PDB entry 4A3E | X-ray diffraction, 3.40 A resolution | chains B and P of the 15 polymer chains in the assembly

[Chain B]
Molecule: DNA-directed RNA polymerase II subunit RPB2
Source organism: Saccharomyces cerevisiae
Notes: EC 2.7.7.6
Reference sequence: P08518 (RPB2_YEAST); residues 1-1224 here = UniProt positions 1-1224
Chain sequence (1224 residues; numbered 1 to 1224; the number before each row is that of its first residue):
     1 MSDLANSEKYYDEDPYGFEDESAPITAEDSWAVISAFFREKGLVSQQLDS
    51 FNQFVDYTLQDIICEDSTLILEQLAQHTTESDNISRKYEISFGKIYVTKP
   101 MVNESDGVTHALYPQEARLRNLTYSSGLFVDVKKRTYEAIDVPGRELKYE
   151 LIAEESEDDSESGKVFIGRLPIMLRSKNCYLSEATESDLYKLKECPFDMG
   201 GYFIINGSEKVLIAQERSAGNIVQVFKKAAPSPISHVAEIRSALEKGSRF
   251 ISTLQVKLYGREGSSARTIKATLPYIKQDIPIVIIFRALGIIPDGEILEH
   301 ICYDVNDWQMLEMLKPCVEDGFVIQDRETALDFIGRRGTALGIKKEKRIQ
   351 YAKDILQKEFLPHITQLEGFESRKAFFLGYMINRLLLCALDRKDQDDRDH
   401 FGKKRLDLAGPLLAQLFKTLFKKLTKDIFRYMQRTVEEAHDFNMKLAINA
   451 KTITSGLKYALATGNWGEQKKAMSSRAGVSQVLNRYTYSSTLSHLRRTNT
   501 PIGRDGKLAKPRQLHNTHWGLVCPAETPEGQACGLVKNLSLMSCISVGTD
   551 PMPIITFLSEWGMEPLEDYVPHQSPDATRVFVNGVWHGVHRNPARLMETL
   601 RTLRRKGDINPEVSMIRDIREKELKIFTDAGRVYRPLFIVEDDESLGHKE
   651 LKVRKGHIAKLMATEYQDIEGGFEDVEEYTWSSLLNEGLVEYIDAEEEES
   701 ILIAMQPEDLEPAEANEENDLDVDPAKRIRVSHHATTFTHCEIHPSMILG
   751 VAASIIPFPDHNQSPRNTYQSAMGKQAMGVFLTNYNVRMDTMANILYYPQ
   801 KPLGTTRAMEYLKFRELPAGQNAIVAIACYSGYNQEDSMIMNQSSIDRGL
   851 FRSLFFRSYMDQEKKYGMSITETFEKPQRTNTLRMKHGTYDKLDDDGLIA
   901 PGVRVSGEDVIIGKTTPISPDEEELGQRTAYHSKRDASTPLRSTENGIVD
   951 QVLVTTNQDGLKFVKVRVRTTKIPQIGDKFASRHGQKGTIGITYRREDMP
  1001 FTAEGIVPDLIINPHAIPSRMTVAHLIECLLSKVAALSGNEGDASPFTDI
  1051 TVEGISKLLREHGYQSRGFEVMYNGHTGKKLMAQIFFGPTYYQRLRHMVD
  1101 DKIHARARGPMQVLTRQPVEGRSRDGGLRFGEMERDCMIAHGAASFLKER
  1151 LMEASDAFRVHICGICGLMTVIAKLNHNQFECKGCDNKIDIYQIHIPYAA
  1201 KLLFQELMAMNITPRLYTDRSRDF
Unresolved in the structure: 1-19, 71-89, 135-163, 438-445, 503-508, 669-677, 716-721, 920-932
Bound ions: Zn2+: Cys1163, Cys1166, Cys1182, Cys1185
Ligand contacts: AMP-CPP (APC; diphosphomethylphosphonic acid adenosyl ester): Arg766, Lys987, Ser1019, Arg1020

[Chain P]
Molecule: 5-nt RNA strand
Sequence (5 nucleotides; each row starts with the number of its first residue):
     6 CAGGA
Unresolved in the structure: 6
Bound ions: Mg2+: A10 (shared with 3 residues of chain A)

[Chain B / chain P interface]
Pairs across the interface (9; chain B residue first):
  Gly478(B) with A7(P), phosphate contact
  Gln481(B) with A7(P), phosphate contact
  Gln776(B) with G8(P), hydrogen bond to the sugar; G9(P), hydrogen bond to the phosphate
  Lys979(B) with G9(P), phosphate contact; A10(P), salt bridge to the phosphate
  Lys987(B) with A10(P), salt bridge to the phosphate
  His1097(B) with G9(P), sugar contact
  Lys1102(B) with G9(P), hydrogen bond to the sugar
Other interface residues (no listed pair), chain B (10 interface residues in all): Tyr486, Ala772, Arg1096

[In short]
Chain B and chain P form an interface of 10 and 4 residues respectively; the contacts include 3 hydrogen bonds
and 2 salt bridges. Polar pairs include Gln776(B)-G8(P), Lys1102(B)-G9(P) and Gln776(B)-G9(P). Chain B binds
AMP-CPP. Cys1163(B), Cys1166(B), Cys1182(B) and Cys1185(B) form the Zn2+ site.
Here chain B is DNA-directed RNA polymerase II subunit RPB2 (Saccharomyces cerevisiae) and chain P is a 5-nt
RNA strand. Entry 4A3E (RNA Polymerase II initial transcribing complex with a 5nt DNA-RNA hybrid and soaked
with AMPCPP) was determined by X-ray diffraction, deposited together with 4A3B, 4A3C, 4A3D, 4A3F, 4A3G, 4A3I
and 4 further entries.
